Entry 3S3X (X-ray diffraction, 2.99 A resolution); this record covers chains A and E of the 6 polymer chains in the assembly.

Chain A:
Name: Amiloride-sensitive cation channel 2, neuronal
From: Gallus gallus
Notes: fragment: sequence database residues 26-463
UniProt: Q1XA76 (ACCN2_CHICK); residues 26-463 here = UniProt positions 26-463
Sequence (459 residues; numbered 5 to 463; the number before each row is that of its first residue):
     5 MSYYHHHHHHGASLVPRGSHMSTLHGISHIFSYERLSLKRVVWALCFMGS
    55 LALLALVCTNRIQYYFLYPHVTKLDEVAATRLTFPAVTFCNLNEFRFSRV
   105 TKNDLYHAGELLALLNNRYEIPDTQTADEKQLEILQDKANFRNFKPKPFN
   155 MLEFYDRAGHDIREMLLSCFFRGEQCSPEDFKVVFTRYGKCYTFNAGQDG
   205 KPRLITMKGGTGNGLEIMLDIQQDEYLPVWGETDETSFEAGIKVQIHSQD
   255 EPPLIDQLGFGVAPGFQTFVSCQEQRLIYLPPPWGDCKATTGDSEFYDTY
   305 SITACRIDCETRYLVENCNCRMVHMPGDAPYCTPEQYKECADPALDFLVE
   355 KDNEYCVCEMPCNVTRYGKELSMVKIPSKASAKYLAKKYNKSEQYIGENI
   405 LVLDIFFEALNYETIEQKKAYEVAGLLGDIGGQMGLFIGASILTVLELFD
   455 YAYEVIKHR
Not modelled in the structure: 5-44, 293-295, 449-463
Sequence notes: expression tag (5-25)
Curated features (UniProtKB/Swiss-Prot):
  - motif: Gly443 to Ser445 (GAS motif)
  - site: Glu80 (Involved in channel desensitization), Asp356 (Involved in proton-dependent gating)
  - glycosylation (N-linked (GlcNAc...) asparagine): Asn367, Asn394
  - mutagenesis: Glu80 (E80A: Strongly increases speed of desensitization), Asp346 (D346N: Loss of pH-gated channel activity), Asp350 (D350N: Loss of pH-gated channel activity)
Cystine bridges: Cys94-Cys195, Cys173-Cys180, Cys291-Cys366, Cys309-Cys362, Cys313-Cys360, Cys322-Cys344, Cys324-Cys336
Covalent attachments: N-acetylglucosamine (NAG) linked to Asn367, Asn394
Bound ions: K+: Asp260, Glu314
Reported in the primary citation:
  - conformationally variable residues (side-chain flip): Glu417
  - specificity-determining residues: Phe174, Glu178, Gln179, Thr215, Phe351, Glu354 (by similarity / conservation)

Chain E:
Name: Psalmotoxin-1
UniProt: P60514 (TXP1_PSACA); residues 2-38 here = UniProt positions 2-38
Sequence (37 residues; row label = number of the first residue in the row):
     2 DCIPKWKGCVNRHGDCCEGLECWKRRRSFEVCVPKTP
Cystine bridges: Cys3-Cys18, Cys10-Cys23, Cys17-Cys33

Interface between chain A and chain E:
Contacting residue pairs (12):
  Phe174(A) - Lys25(E)
  Phe174(A) - Arg26(E)
  Phe174(A) - Arg27(E)
  Arg176(A) - Arg27(E)
  Gly177(A) - Trp24(E)  hydrogen bond (backbone-side chain)
  Gly177(A) - Lys25(E)
  Gly177(A) - Arg27(E)
  Gln179(A) - Lys25(E)
  Thr215(A) - Arg27(E)  hydrogen bond (backbone-side chain)
  Gly216(A) - Arg27(E)  hydrogen bond (backbone-side chain)
  Gly218(A) - Arg27(E)
  Glu220(A) - Arg27(E)  salt bridge
Interface residues without a listed pair, chain A (9 interface residues in all): Phe175
Interface features reported in the paper:
  - specific contacts: Phe174(A)-Arg27(E), Arg27(E)-Phe175(A) (hydrophobic contact)

Overview:
Chain A and chain E form an interface of 9 and 4 residues respectively; the contacts include 3 hydrogen bonds
and 1 salt bridge. Polar contacts include Glu220(A)-Arg27(E), Gly177(A)-Trp24(E) and Thr215(A)-Arg27(E). The
authors report a contact between Phe174(A) and Arg27(E); a hydrophobic contact between Arg27(E) and Phe175(A).
The paper reports specificity determinants Phe174(A), Glu178(A) and Gln179(A) among others; conformational
variability at Glu417(A).
Here chain A is Amiloride-sensitive cation channel 2, neuronal (Gallus gallus) and chain E is Psalmotoxin-1.
Entry 3S3X (Structure of chicken acid-sensing ion channel 1 AT 3.0 A resolution in complex with psalmotoxin)
was determined by X-ray diffraction (same publication as 3S3W).
